PDB entry 7CBN | X-ray diffraction, 1.70 A resolution | chain A

== Chain A ==
Protein: Beta-N-acetylhexosaminidase
Organism: Akkermansia muciniphila (strain ATCC BAA-835 / Muc)
Notes: EC 3.2.1.52
UniProt: B2UQG6 (B2UQG6_AKKM8); residues 29-549 here = UniProt positions 29-549
Sequence (538 residues; each row starts with the number of its first residue):
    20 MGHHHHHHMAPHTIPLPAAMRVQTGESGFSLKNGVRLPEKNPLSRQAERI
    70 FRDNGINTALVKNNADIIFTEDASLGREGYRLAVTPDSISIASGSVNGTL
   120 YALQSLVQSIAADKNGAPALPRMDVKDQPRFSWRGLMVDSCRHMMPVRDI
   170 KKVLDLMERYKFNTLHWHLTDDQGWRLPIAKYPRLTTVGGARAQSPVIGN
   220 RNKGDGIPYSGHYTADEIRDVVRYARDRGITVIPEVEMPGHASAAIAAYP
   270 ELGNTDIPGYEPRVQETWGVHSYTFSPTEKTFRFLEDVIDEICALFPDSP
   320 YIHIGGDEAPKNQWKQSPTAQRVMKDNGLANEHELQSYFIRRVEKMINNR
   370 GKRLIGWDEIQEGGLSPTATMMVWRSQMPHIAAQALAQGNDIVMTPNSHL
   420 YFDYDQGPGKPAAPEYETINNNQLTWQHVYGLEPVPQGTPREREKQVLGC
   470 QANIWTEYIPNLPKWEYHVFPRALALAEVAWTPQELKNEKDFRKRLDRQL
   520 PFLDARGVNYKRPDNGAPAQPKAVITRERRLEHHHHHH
Unresolved in the structure: 20-22, 549-557
Sequence notes: initiating methionine (20); expression tag (21-28, 550-557)
Residues lining bound ligands:
  - malonic acid (MLA), molecule 1: K170, D239, R242, Y243, R247
  - malonic acid (MLA), molecule 2: Y201, K299, R302
Swiss-Prot annotation at these positions:
  - active site (Charge relay system): D190, H260, E327
  - binding site (substrate): R161, D326, W393, Y420 to D422, W474 to E476
  - mutagenesis: D326 (D326A: Specific activity is decreased by 99% with a 145-fold reduction in kcat/Km value compared to that of wild-type), E327 (E327A: Specific activity is decreased by 86% with a 10-fold reduction in kcat/Km value compared to that of wild-type)

== Summary ==
Chain A binds malonic acid. Curated annotation (UniProt) lists 3 active-site residues, 9 substrate-binding
residues and 2 mutagenesis sites.
Chain A is Beta-N-acetylhexosaminidase (Akkermansia muciniphila (strain ATCC BAA-835 / Muc)); the structure,
Crystal structure of beta-N-acetylhexosaminidase Am0868 from Akkermansia muciniphila, was determined by X-ray
diffraction (same publication as 7CBO).
